2O8M - chains A and C of the 4 polymer chains in the assembly; structure by X-ray diffraction, 2.00 A resolution.

== Chain A ==
Name: Protease
Source organism: Hepatitis C virus
Notes: EC 3.4.22.-; engineered mutation(s): S149A
UniProt: Q9ELS8 (Q9ELS8_9HEPC); residues 1-181 here correspond to UniProt positions 1027-1207 (UniProt number = residue number + 1026)
Sequence (200 residues; numbered -11 to 189; 1 number in that range is skipped by the numbering (no residue carries it; nothing is unmodelled there); the number before each row is that of its first residue; numbers below 1 keep their minus sign (Met-11 is residue -11)):
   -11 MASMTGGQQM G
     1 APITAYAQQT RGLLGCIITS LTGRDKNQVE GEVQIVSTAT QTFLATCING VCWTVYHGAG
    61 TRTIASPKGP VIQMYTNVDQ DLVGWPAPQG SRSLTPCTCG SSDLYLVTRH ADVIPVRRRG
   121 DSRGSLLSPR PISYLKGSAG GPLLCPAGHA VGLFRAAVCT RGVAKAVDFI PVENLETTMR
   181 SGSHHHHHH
Not modelled in the structure: -11 to -4, 183-189
Sequence notes: expression tag (-11 to -1, 182-189); conflict Arg119 (Gln1145 in Q9ELS8), Ala139 (Ser1165 in Q9ELS8)
Ion coordination: Na+ site 1: Thr4 (shared with Leu231(C), Gly233(C) of chain C); Na+ site 2: Ala5, Ala111; Zn2+: Cys97, Cys99, Cys145

== Chain C ==
Name: Protease
UniProt: P27958 (POLG_HCVH); residues 221-239 here correspond to UniProt positions 1677-1695 (UniProt number = residue number + 1456)
Sequence (23 residues; numbered 219 to 241; the number before each row is that of its first residue):
   219 KKGCVVIVGR IVLSGKPAII PKK
Sequence notes: expression tag (219-220, 240-241)
Ion coordination: Na+: Leu231, Gly233 (shared with Thr4(A) of chain A)

== Interface between chain A and chain C ==
Contacting residue pairs (65; chain A residue first):
  Gln-3(A) with Lys234(C), hydrogen bond (backbone-side chain)
  Met-2(A) with Leu231(C); Ser232(C)
  Ile3(A) with Leu231(C), hydrophobic
  Thr4(A) with Val230(C); Leu231(C); Gly233(C)
  Ala5(A) with Ile229(C), hydrophobic; Val230(C); Leu231(C), hydrophobic
  Tyr6(A) with Arg228(C); Ile229(C); Val230(C), hydrogen bond (backbone-backbone)
  Ala7(A) with Arg228(C)
  Gln8(A) with Gly227(C); Arg228(C), hydrogen bond
  Gln9(A) with Val226(C)
  Thr10(A) with Val226(C), hydrogen bond (backbone-backbone); Gly227(C), hydrogen bond (side chain-backbone); Arg228(C)
  Arg11(A) with Val226(C), hydrogen bond (backbone-backbone)
  Cys16(A) with Val224(C); Val226(C), hydrophobic
  Thr19(A) with Val224(C)
  Ser20(A) with Gly221(C); Cys222(C), hydrogen bond (side chain-backbone); Val224(C)
  Gly23(A) with Cys222(C)
  Gln28(A) with Arg228(C)
  Glu30(A) with Arg228(C), salt bridge
  Gly31(A) with Ile229(C); Val230(C)
  Glu32(A) with Ile229(C), hydrogen bond (backbone-backbone); Val230(C); Leu231(C), hydrogen bond (side chain-backbone); Ser232(C), hydrogen bond
  Val33(A) with Arg228(C); Ile229(C), hydrogen bond (backbone-backbone)
  Gln34(A) with Ile225(C); Gly227(C); Arg228(C)
  Ile35(A) with Val224(C); Ile225(C); Val226(C), hydrogen bond (backbone-backbone); Gly227(C), hydrogen bond (backbone-backbone); Arg228(C)
  Val36(A) with Val223(C), hydrophobic; Val224(C)
  Ser37(A) with Val223(C); Val224(C), hydrogen bond (backbone-backbone); Val226(C)
  Thr38(A) with Val223(C)
  Arg62(A) with Lys220(C); Gly221(C); Val223(C)
  Thr63(A) with Cys222(C), hydrogen bond; Val223(C), hydrogen bond (backbone-backbone)
  Ile64(A) with Cys222(C); Val223(C)
  Ala65(A) with Cys222(C); Val223(C), hydrogen bond (backbone-backbone)
  Pro70(A) with Cys222(C), hydrophobic
  Val107(A) with Leu231(C), hydrophobic
  Thr108(A) with Ile229(C)
  Arg109(A) with Ile229(C)
Other interface residues (no listed pair), chain A (44 interface residues in all): Asp25, Val29, Thr42, Leu44, Ala59, Trp85, Pro88, Arg92, Leu94, Ala111, Leu144

== In short ==
44 residues of chain A and 15 residues of chain C are in contact; the contacts include 17 hydrogen bonds and 1
salt bridge. Polar pairs include Glu30(A)-Arg228(C), Gln-3(A)-Lys234(C) and Gln8(A)-Arg228(C). Thr4(A),
Leu231(C) and Gly233(C) form the Na+ site.
Here chain A is Protease (Hepatitis C virus) and chain C is Protease. Entry 2O8M (Crystal structure of the
S139A mutant of Hepatitis C Virus NS3/4A protease) was determined by X-ray diffraction, deposited together
with 2OBO, 2OBQ, 2OC0, 2OC1, 2OC7 and 2OC8.
